Entry 1JRO (X-ray diffraction, 2.70 A resolution); this record covers chains A and B of the 4 polymer chains in the assembly.

[Chain A]
Name: xanthine dehydrogenase, chain A
From: Rhodobacter capsulatus
Notes: EC 1.1.1.204; fragment: chain A, residues 1-462
Sequence (462 residues; row label = number of the first residue in the row):
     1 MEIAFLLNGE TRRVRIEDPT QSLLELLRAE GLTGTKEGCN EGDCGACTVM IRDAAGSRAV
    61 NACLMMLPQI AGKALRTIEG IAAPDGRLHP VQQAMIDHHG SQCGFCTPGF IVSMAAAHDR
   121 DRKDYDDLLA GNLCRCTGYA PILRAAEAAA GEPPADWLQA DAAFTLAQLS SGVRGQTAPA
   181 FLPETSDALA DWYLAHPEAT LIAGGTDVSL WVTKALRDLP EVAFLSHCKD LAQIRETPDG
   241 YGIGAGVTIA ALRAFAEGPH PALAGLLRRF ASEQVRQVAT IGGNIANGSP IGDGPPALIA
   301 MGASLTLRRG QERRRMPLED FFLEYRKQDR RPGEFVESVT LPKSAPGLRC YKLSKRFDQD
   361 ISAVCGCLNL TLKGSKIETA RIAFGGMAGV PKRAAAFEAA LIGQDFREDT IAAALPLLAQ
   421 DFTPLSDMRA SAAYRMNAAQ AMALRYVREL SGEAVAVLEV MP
Not modelled in the structure: 167-178
Ion coordination: 2Fe-2S cluster Fe site 1: C39, C44, C47, C63; 2Fe-2S cluster Fe site 2: C103, C106, C134, C136
Small-molecule neighbours:
  - FAD (flavin-adenine dinucleotide): E41, G42, D43, L64, L201, I202, A203, G204, G205, T206, D207, V208, W211, L225, A245, R269, F270, A271, V275, A279, T280, G283, N284, A286, N287, I291, G292, D293, R330, F335, V336, K352, Q359, D360
  - 2Fe-2S cluster (FES), molecule 1: E37, G38, C39, N40, G42, D43, C44, G45, A46, C47, N61, C63
  - 2Fe-2S cluster (FES), molecule 2: S101, Q102, C103, G104, C106, C134, R135, C136, T137
  - MTE (phosphonic acidmono-(2-amino-5,6-dimercapto-4-oxo-3,7,8a,9,10,10a-hexahydro-4H-8-oxa-1,3,9,10-tetraaza-anthracen-7-ylmethyl)ester): Q102, C103, C136
What the authors report for this chain:
  - binding site for flavin-adenine dinucleotide: A203 to D207, A271
  - conformationally variable residues (domain motion): S272 to Q274, R356 to D360

[Chain B]
Name: xanthine dehydrogenase, chain B
From: Rhodobacter capsulatus
Notes: EC 1.1.1.204; fragment: chain B, residues 1-777
Sequence (777 residues; numbered 1 to 777; the number before each row is that of its first residue):
     1 MSVGKPLPHD SARAHVTGQA RYLDDLPCPA NTLHLAFGLS TEASAAITGL DLEPVRESPG
    61 VIAVFTAADL PHDNDASPAP SPEPVLATGE VHFVGQPIFL VAATSHRAAR IAARKARITY
   121 APRPAILTLD QALAADSRFE GGPVIWARGD VETALAGAAH LAEGCFEIGG QEHFYLEGQA
   181 ALALPAEGGV VIHCSSQHPS EIQHKVAHAL GLAFHDVRVE MRRMGGGFGG KESQGNHLAI
   241 ACAVAARATG RPCKMRYDRD DDMVITGKRH DFRIRYRIGA DASGKLLGAD FVHLARCGWS
   301 ADLSLPVCDR AMLHADGSYF VPALRIESHR LRTNTQSNTA FRGFGGPQGA LGMERAIEHL
   361 ARGMGRDPAE LRALNFYDPP ERGGLSAPPS PPEPIATKKT QTTHYGQEVA DCVLGELVTR
   421 LQKSANFTTR RAEIAAWNST NRTLARGIAL SPVKFGISFT LTHLNQAGAL VQIYTDGSVA
   481 LNHGGTEMGQ GLHAKMVQVA AAVLGIDPVQ VRITATDTSK VPNTSATAAS SGADMNGMAV
   541 KDACETLRGR LAGFVAAREG CAARDVIFDA GQVQASGKSW RFAEIVAAAY MARISLSATG
   601 FYATPKLSWD RLRGQGRPFL YFAYGAAITE VVIDRLTGEN RILRTDILHD AGASLNPALD
   661 IGQIEGAYVQ GAGWLTTEEL VWDHCGRLMT HAPSTYKIPA FSDRPRIFNV ALWDQPNREE
   721 TIFRSKAVGE PPFLLGISAF LALHDACAAC GPHWPDLQAP ATPEAVLAAV RRAEGRA
Not modelled in the structure: 1, 382-397
Sequence notes: conflict R772 (Gly in 13397863)
Ion coordination: Ca2+: E172, Y175, T266, G267
Small-molecule neighbours: MTE (phosphonic acidmono-(2-amino-5,6-dimercapto-4-oxo-3,7,8a,9,10,10a-hexahydro-4H-8-oxa-1,3,9,10-tetraaza-anthracen-7-ylmethyl)ester): G226, G227, F228, G229, R342, M488, G489, Q490, L492, T527, A528, A529, S530, S531, G532, A533, Q663, G729, E730

[Chain A / chain B interface]
Pairs across the interface (143; chain A residue first):
  R28(A) with D24(B), salt bridge; D25(B), salt bridge
  T33(A) with D25(B)
  G34(A) with G18(B)
  K36(A) with A20(B); Y22(B); D25(B), salt bridge
  E37(A) with R256(B), salt bridge
  G38(A) with R259(B), hydrogen bond (backbone-side chain)
  C39(A) with R259(B); P693(B), hydrophobic
  E41(A) with D260(B); A692(B); S694(B)
  D43(A) with P693(B); S694(B)
  I78(A) with V16(B); T17(B); G18(B)
  G86(A) with R13(B), hydrogen bond (backbone-side chain)
  L88(A) with R13(B); T17(B)
  Q92(A) with V16(B), hydrogen bond (side chain-backbone); T17(B)
  M95(A) with V16(B), hydrophobic
  I96(A) with A12(B), hydrophobic; R13(B)
  H99(A) with P8(B); A658(B)
  S101(A) with H15(B), hydrogen bond
  Q102(A) with H9(B), hydrogen bond (backbone-side chain); H15(B); G489(B); G662(B), hydrogen bond (side chain-backbone); Q663(B), hydrogen bond
  C103(A) with H15(B); Y22(B), hydrogen bond (backbone-side chain); M224(B); G225(B); G226(B); M488(B); G489(B)
  G104(A) with H15(B); Y22(B)
  F105(A) with Y22(B), hydrogen bond (backbone-side chain); L176(B); E177(B); G225(B)
  T107(A) with H15(B); V16(B)
  I111(A) with V16(B)
  D126(A) with F701(B); S702(B); R704(B), salt bridge; R706(B), salt bridge
  L129(A) with F701(B), hydrophobic
  L133(A) with I698(B), hydrophobic
  R135(A) with Q171(B); E172(B), hydrogen bond (side chain-backbone); H173(B), hydrogen bond (side chain-backbone); F174(B); F228(B); F341(B); Q670(B); E678(B), salt bridge; I698(B); P699(B)
  C136(A) with G666(B)
  T137(A) with E665(B); G666(B)
  G138(A) with G666(B); V669(B); R704(B)
  Y139(A) with P699(B), hydrogen bond (side chain-backbone); A700(B); F701(B), hydrophobic
  A140(A) with E665(B)
  P141(A) with E665(B)
  I142(A) with F701(B), hydrophobic
  L143(A) with R704(B)
  R144(A) with E665(B), salt bridge
  V212(A) with R107(B), hydrogen bond (backbone-side chain)
  T213(A) with R110(B), hydrogen bond (backbone-side chain)
  K214(A) with R114(B), hydrogen bond (backbone-side chain); D258(B), salt bridge; D260(B), salt bridge
  A215(A) with R114(B)
  L216(A) with R107(B); R110(B); I111(B); R114(B)
  R217(A) with R107(B)
  K352(A) with E639(B)
  L353(A) with T637(B); E639(B)
  S354(A) with P763(B)
  K355(A) with T677(B); E679(B), salt bridge; P763(B)
  R356(A) with K697(B); I698(B), hydrogen bond (side chain-backbone); A700(B); D703(B)
  F357(A) with E639(B); N640(B)
  D358(A) with S702(B), hydrogen bond
  Q359(A) with K697(B), hydrogen bond (backbone-side chain)
  D360(A) with K697(B), salt bridge
  E408(A) with R442(B), salt bridge
  M428(A) with M689(B); T690(B)
  R429(A) with S694(B), hydrogen bond (side chain-backbone); T695(B)
  A430(A) with E764(B)
  S431(A) with E764(B), hydrogen bond
  Y434(A) with T637(B), hydrogen bond (side chain-backbone); P763(B); E764(B); L767(B), hydrophobic
  N437(A) with L767(B); R771(B)
  A441(A) with L636(B)
  R445(A) with D634(B), salt bridge; L636(B); T637(B); E639(B), salt bridge
  R448(A) with R442(B); T443(B), hydrogen bond; L636(B)
  E453(A) with R442(B), salt bridge; T443(B), hydrogen bond
  A454(A) with T443(B)
  V455(A) with T443(B); L444(B)
  V457(A) with I633(B); D634(B); R641(B)
  L458(A) with R641(B)
  V460(A) with L444(B), hydrophobic; R641(B), hydrogen bond (backbone-side chain)
  P462(A) with L643(B); R706(B); I707(B), hydrophobic
Other interface residues (no listed pair), chain A (78 interface residues in all): N40, C44, E79, C106, P108, F110, A130, R269, L444, A456
Other interface residues (no listed pair), chain B (83 interface residues in all): P6, L7, N441, Q490, V632, V681, Y696, F708, T762

[Overview]
78 residues of chain A face 83 of chain B across their interface; the contacts include 24 hydrogen bonds and
16 salt bridges. Polar pairs include R28(A)-D24(B), R28(A)-D25(B) and K36(A)-D25(B). From the paper: a binding
site for flavin-adenine dinucleotide at A203(A) and A271(A); conformational variability at S272(A) and
R356(A).
Here chain A is xanthine dehydrogenase, chain A and chain B is xanthine dehydrogenase, chain B, both from
Rhodobacter capsulatus. Entry 1JRO (Crystal Structure of Xanthine Dehydrogenase from Rhodobacter capsulatus)
was determined by X-ray diffraction together with 1JRP from the same study.
